Entry 1K74 (X-ray diffraction, 2.30 A resolution); this record covers chains A and B of the 4 polymer chains in the assembly.

Chain A:
Protein: Retinoic acid receptor RXR-alpha
Organism: Homo sapiens
Notes: fragment: ligand binding domain - residues 225 - 462
UniProtKB: P19793 (RXRA_HUMAN); residue numbers follow UniProt; this construct covers 225-462
Chain sequence (238 residues; each row starts with the number of its first residue):
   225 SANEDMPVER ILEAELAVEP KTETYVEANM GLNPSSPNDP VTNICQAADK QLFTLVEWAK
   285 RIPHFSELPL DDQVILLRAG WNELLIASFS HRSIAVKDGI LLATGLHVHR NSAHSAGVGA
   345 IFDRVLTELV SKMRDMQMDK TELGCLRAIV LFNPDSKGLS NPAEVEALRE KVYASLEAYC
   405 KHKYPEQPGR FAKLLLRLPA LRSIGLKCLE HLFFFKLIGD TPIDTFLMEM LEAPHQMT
Unresolved in the structure: 225-226, 459-462
Swiss-Prot annotation at these positions:
  - region: Arg348 to Gly368 (Required for nuclear export)
  - binding site (9-cis-retinoate): Arg316, Ala327
  - binding site (all-trans-retinoate): Arg316, Ala327
  - modified residue (Phosphoserine): Ser259, Ser260
  - mutagenesis: Val280 (V280A: Abolished ubiquitination and degradation by UBR5), Glu352 to Thr462 (No impact on acetylation by EP300), Met357 to Met360 (Abolishes nuclear export), Leu418 to Leu430 (Abolishes nuclear localization), Glu434 (E434N/Q/K/A: As a heterodimer with NR1H4, impairs interaction with coactivator NCOA1. Impairs transcriptional activity)
Small-molecule neighbours: (9cis)-retinoic acid (9CR): Ile268, Ala271, Ala272, Gln275, Trp305, Asn306, Leu309, Phe313, Arg316, Leu325, Leu326, Ala327, Val342, Ile345, Cys432, His435, Leu436, Phe439

Chain B:
Protein: steroid receptor coactivator
Notes: fragment: src-1 peptide
UniProtKB: O43792 (O43792_TOBAC); aligned to UniProt positions 675-699 over residues 619-643 (the alignment contains insertions or deletions, so no single offset holds)
Chain sequence (25 residues; each row starts with the number of its first residue):
   619 CPSSHSSLTE RHKILHRLLQ EGSPS
Unresolved in the structure: 619-629, 640-643

Interface between chain A and chain B:
Pairs across the interface (23):
  Phe277(A) - Ile632(B)  hydrophobic
  Phe277(A) - Leu636(B)  hydrophobic
  Val280(A) - Leu633(B)  hydrophobic
  Val280(A) - Leu637(B)  hydrophobic
  Lys284(A) - Leu636(B)  hydrogen bond (side chain-backbone)
  Lys284(A) - Leu637(B)
  Lys284(A) - Glu639(B)  hydrogen bond (side chain-backbone)
  Leu294(A) - His634(B)
  Leu294(A) - Gln638(B)
  Gln297(A) - Leu637(B)
  Val298(A) - Leu633(B)  hydrophobic
  Val298(A) - Leu637(B)
  Leu301(A) - Leu633(B)  hydrophobic
  Arg302(A) - His630(B)  hydrogen bond
  Thr449(A) - Ile632(B)
  Phe450(A) - Ile632(B)
  Phe450(A) - Leu633(B)
  Phe450(A) - Leu636(B)  hydrophobic
  Glu453(A) - His630(B)
  Glu453(A) - Lys631(B)  hydrogen bond (side chain-backbone)
  Glu453(A) - Ile632(B)  hydrogen bond (side chain-backbone)
  Glu453(A) - Leu633(B)  hydrogen bond (side chain-backbone)
  Glu456(A) - His630(B)  salt bridge
Also at the interface, not in a pair above, chain A (15 interface residues in all): Phe289, Asp295, Met454

In short:
The interface between chain A and chain B involves 15 residues on one side and 9 on the other, with 6 hydrogen
bonds and 1 salt bridge. Polar contacts include Glu456(A)-His630(B), Lys284(A)-Leu636(B) and
Lys284(A)-Glu639(B). Chain A binds (9cis)-retinoic acid.
Here chain A is Retinoic acid receptor RXR-alpha (Homo sapiens) and chain B is steroid receptor coactivator.
Entry 1K74 (The 2.3 Angstrom resolution crystal structure of the heterodimer of the human PPARgamma and
RXRalpha ligand ...) was determined by X-ray diffraction together with 1K7L from the same study.
